Entry 7TJH (electron microscopy, 2.50 A resolution); this record covers chains E and G of the 9 polymer chains in the assembly.

Chain E:
Molecule: Origin recognition complex subunit 5
From: Saccharomyces cerevisiae
UniProt: P50874 (ORC5_YEAST); residues 1-479 here = UniProt positions 1-479
Amino-acid sequence (479 residues; each row starts with the number of its first residue):
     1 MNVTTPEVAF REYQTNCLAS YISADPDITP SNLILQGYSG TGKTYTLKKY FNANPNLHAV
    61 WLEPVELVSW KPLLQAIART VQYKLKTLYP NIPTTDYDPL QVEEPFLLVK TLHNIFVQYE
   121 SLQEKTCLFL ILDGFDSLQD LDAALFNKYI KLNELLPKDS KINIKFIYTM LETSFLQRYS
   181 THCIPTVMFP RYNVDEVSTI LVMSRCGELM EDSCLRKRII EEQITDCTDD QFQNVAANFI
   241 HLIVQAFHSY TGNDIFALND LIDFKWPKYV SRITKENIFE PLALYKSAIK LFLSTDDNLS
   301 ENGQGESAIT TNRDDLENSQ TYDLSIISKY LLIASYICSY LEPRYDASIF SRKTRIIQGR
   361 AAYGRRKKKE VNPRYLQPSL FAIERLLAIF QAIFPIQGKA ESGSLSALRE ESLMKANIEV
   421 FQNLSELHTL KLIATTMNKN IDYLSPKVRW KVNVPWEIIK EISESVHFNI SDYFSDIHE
Unresolved in the structure: 223-228, 300-322, 397-406, 479
Metal / ion sites: Mg2+: Thr-44 (together with ATP)
Residues lining bound ligands:
  - ATP (adenosine-5'-triphosphate), molecule 1: Val-8, Ala-9, Arg-11, Tyr-38, Ser-39, Gly-40, Thr-41, Gly-42, Lys-43, Thr-44, Tyr-45, Leu-171, Tyr-192, Ile-200, Met-203, Ile-255, Phe-256
  - ATP, molecule 2: Lys-151, Lys-158, His-182
Curated features (UniProtKB/Swiss-Prot):
  - binding site (ATP): Gly-37 to Thr-44

Chain G:
Molecule: DNA, 84 bp ARS1
Sequence (84 nucleotides; row label = number of the first residue in the row):
     1 ATCTTTACAT CTTGTTATTT TACAGATTTT ATGTTTAGAT CTTTTATGCT TGCTTTTCAA
    61 AAGGCCTGCA GGCAAGTGCA CAAA
Unresolved in the structure: 1-20, 62-84

Interface between chain E and chain G:
Residue-residue contacts (10; chain E residue first):
  Lys-71(E) / DT34(G)  phosphate contact
  Gln-358(E) / DA59(G)  sugar contact
  Arg-360(E) / DT57(G)  hydrogen bond to the base
  Arg-360(E) / DC58(G)  salt bridge to the phosphate
  Tyr-363(E) / DT56(G)  hydrogen bond to the base
  Tyr-363(E) / DT57(G)  phosphate contact
  Arg-366(E) / DT54(G)  hydrogen bond to the base
  Arg-366(E) / DT55(G)  hydrogen bond to the sugar
  Asn-440(E) / DG38(G)  hydrogen bond to the phosphate
  Arg-449(E) / DT47(G)  salt bridge to the phosphate
Interface residues without a listed pair, chain E (9 interface residues in all): Gly-359, Ala-361
Interface residues without a listed pair, chain G (10 interface residues in all): DA60

In short:
The interface between chain E and chain G involves 9 residues on one side and 10 on the other, with 5 hydrogen
bonds and 2 salt bridges. Polar contacts include Arg-360(E)/DT57(G), Tyr-363(E)/DT56(G) and
Arg-366(E)/DT54(G). Ligands of chain E: ATP.
Chain E is Origin recognition complex subunit 5 (Saccharomyces cerevisiae) and chain G is DNA, 84 bp ARS1; the
structure, S. cerevisiae ORC bound to 84 bp ARS1 DNA and Cdc6 (state 1) with flexible Orc6 ..., was determined
by electron microscopy together with 7TJF, 7TJI, 7TJJ and 7TJK from the same study.
